Entry 8W4T (X-ray diffraction, 2.20 A resolution); this record covers chain A.

Chain A:
Name: cGMP-specific 3', 5'-cyclic phosphodiesterase
From: Homo sapiens
Notes: EC 3.1.4.35
UniProtKB: O76074 (PDE5A_HUMAN); residue numbers follow UniProt; this construct covers 535-860
Chain sequence (347 residues; numbered 514 to 860; the number before each row is that of its first residue):
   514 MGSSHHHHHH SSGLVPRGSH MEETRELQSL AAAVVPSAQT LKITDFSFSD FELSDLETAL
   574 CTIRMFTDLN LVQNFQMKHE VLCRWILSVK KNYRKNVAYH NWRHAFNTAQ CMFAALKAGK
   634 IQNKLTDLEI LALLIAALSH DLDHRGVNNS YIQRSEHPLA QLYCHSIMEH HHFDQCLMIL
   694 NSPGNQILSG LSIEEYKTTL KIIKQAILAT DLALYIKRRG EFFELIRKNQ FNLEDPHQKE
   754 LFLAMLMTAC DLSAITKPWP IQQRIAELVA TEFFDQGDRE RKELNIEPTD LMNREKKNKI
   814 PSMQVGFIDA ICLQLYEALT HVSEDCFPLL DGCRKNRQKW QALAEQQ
Disordered / not traced: 514-535, 669-676, 790-810, 860
Construct notes: expression tag (514-534)
Swiss-Prot annotation at these positions:
  - active site: His-613 (Proton donor)
  - binding site (Zn(2+)): His-617, His-653, Asp-654, Asp-764
  - binding site (Mg(2+)): Asp-654
  - binding site (3',5'-cyclic GMP): Gln-817
  - mutagenesis: Ala-767 (A767N: Changes substrate selectivity from cGMP-specific to dual cAMP and cGMP binding and hydrolysis; when associated with Y-775 and Y-853), Gln-775 (Q775Y: Changes substrate selectivity from cGMP-specific to dual cAMP and cGMP binding and hydrolysis; when associated with N-767 and Y-853), Trp-853 (W853Y: Changes substrate selectivity from cGMP-specific to dual cAMP and cGMP binding and hydrolysis; when associated with N-767 and Y-775)
Ion coordination: Zn2+: His-617, His-653, Asp-654, Asp-764; Mg2+ near Asp-654 (its only coordinating residue here)
Small-molecule neighbours: VZF (2-[bis(2-hydroxyethyl)amino]-6-[(4-methoxyphenyl)methylamino]-9-propan-2-yl-7H-purin-8-one): Tyr-612, His-613, Leu-725, Asp-764, Leu-765, Ser-766, Ala-767, Ile-768, Gln-775, Ile-778, Ala-779, Val-782, Ala-783, Phe-786, Phe-787, Ile-813, Met-816, Gln-817, Phe-820

Overview:
Ligands of chain A: compound VZF. His-617, His-653, Asp-654 and Asp-764 form the Zn2+ site. Curated annotation
(UniProt) lists active-site residue His-613, 4 Zn2+-binding residues, Mg2+-binding residue Asp-654 and residue
binding 3',5'-cyclic GMP Gln-817.
Chain A is cGMP-specific 3', 5'-cyclic phosphodiesterase (Homo sapiens); the structure, Crystal structure of
PDE5A in complex with a novel inhibitor, was determined by X-ray diffraction (same publication as 8K4C, 8K4H,
8W4Q, 8W4R and 8W4S).
